5G2X - chains A and C of the 3 polymer chains in the assembly; structure by electron microscopy, 3.80 A resolution.

# Chain A
Molecule: Group II intron
From: Lactococcus lactis
Sequence (704 nucleotides; row label = number of the first residue in the row; note: 1800 numbers in that range are skipped by the numbering (no residue carries them; nothing is unmodelled there)):
     1 GUGCGCCCAGAUAGGGUGUUAAGUCAAGUAGUUUAAGGUACUACUCUGUA
    51 AGAUAACACAGAAAACAGCCAACCUAACCGAAAAGCGAAAGCUGAUACGG
   101 GAACAGAGCACGGUUGGAAAGCGAUGAGUUACCUAAAGACAAUCGGGUAC
   151 GACUGAGUCGCAAUGUUAAUCAGAUAUAAGGUAUAAGUUGUGUUUACUGA
   201 ACGCAAGUUUCUAAUUUCGGUUAUGUGUCGAUAGAGGAAAGUGUCUGAAA
   251 CCUCUAGUACAAAGAAAGGUAAGUUAUGGUUGUGGACUUAUCUGUUAUCA
   301 CCACAUUUGUACAAUCUGUAGGAGAACCUAUGGGAACGAAACGAAAGCGA
   351 UGCCGAGAAUCUGAAUUUACCAAGACUUAACACUAACUGGGGAUACCCUA
   401 AACAAGAAUGCCUA
   420 AAGGAGGAAAAAGGCUAUAGCACUAGAGCUUGAAAAUCUUGCAAGGGUAC
   470 GGAGUACUCGUAGUAGUCUGAGAAGGGUAACGCCCUUUACAUGGCAAAGG
   520 GGUACAGUUAUUGUGUACUAAAAUUAAAAAUUGAUUAGGGAGGAAAACCU
   570 CAA
   579 ACCAACAAUGGCAAUUUUAG
  2388 ACAAUAACAGAGCCGUAUACUCCGAGAGGGGUACGUACGGUUCCCGAAGA
  2438 GGGUGGUGCAAACCAGUCACAGUAAUGUGAACAAGGCGGUACCUCCCUAC
  2488 UUCACCACAUCCAUAAC
Not modelled in the structure: 2493-2504
From the paper describing this entry:
  - catalytic residues: G471

# Chain C
Name: Group II intron-encoded protein ltra
From: Lactococcus lactis SUBSP. cremoris
Notes: EC 2.7.7.49, 3.1.-.-
UniProtKB: P0A3U0 (LTRA_LACLC); residues 1-599 here = UniProt positions 1-599
Chain sequence (599 residues; numbered 1 to 599; the number before each row is that of its first residue):
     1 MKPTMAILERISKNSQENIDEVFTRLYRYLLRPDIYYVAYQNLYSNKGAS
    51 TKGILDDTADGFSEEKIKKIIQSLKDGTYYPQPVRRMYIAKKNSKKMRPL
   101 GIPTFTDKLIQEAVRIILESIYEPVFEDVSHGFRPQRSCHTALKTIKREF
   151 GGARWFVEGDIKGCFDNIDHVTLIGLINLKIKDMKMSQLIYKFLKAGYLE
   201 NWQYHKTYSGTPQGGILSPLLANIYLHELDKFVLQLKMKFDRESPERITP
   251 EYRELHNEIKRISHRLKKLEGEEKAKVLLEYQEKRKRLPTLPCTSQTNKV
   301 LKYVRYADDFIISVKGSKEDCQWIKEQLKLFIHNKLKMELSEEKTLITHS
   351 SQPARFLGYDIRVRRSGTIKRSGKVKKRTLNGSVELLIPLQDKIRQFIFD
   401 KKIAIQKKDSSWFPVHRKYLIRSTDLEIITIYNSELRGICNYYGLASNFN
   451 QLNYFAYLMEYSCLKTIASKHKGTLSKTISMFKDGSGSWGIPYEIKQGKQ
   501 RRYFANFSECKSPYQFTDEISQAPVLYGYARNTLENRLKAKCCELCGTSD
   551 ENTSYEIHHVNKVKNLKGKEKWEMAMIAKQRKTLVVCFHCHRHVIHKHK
Not modelled in the structure: 1-3, 252-301, 364-374, 503-524, 562-580, 593-599
Swiss-Prot annotation at these positions:
  - mutagenesis: Asp308 to Asp309 (Loss of RT function)

# Chain A / chain C interface
Residue-residue contacts - 89 pairs, chain A then chain C:
  C122(A) with Lys499(C), salt bridge to the phosphate
  A152(A) with Arg501(C), salt bridge to the phosphate
  C153(A) with Phe482(C), phosphate contact; Trp489(C), phosphate contact
  U154(A) with Trp489(C), phosphate contact; Gly490(C), hydrogen bond to the phosphate
  U210(A) with Lys407(C), hydrogen bond to the sugar
  C211(A) with Lys407(C), hydrogen bond to the sugar
  U221(A) with Thr379(C), phosphate contact
  U222(A) with Val375(C), phosphate contact; Asn450(C), hydrogen bond to the base
  A223(A) with Tyr454(C), base contact
  U275(A) with Asp409(C), phosphate contact
  U277(A) with Asp409(C), base contact; Ser410(C), base contact
  G278(A) with Ile405(C), phosphate contact; Phe413(C), base contact; Pro414(C), base contact; Val415(C), hydrogen bond to the sugar; His416(C), sugar contact
  G279(A) with His416(C), hydrogen bond to the base; Leu420(C), base contact
  G322(A) with His349(C), salt bridge to the phosphate
  A323(A) with Arg154(C), base contact; Lys318(C), phosphate contact; His349(C), hydrogen bond to the base; Ser350(C), base contact
  G324(A) with Arg247(C), sugar contact; Ile248(C), sugar contact; Ser317(C), phosphate contact
  A325(A) with Arg154(C), salt bridge to the phosphate; Glu251(C), hydrogen bond to the base
  A339(A) with Arg395(C), sugar contact
  A340(A) with Arg395(C), sugar contact; Phe399(C), sugar contact; Gln406(C), hydrogen bond to the sugar
  A341(A) with Arg395(C), phosphate contact; Phe399(C), sugar contact; Gln406(C), sugar contact; Lys407(C), sugar contact
  C342(A) with Lys402(C), salt bridge to the phosphate
  A542(A) with Trp202(C), hydrogen bond to the sugar
  U543(A) with Trp202(C), sugar contact; Tyr204(C), phosphate contact
  U544(A) with Tyr198(C), hydrogen bond to the phosphate; Glu200(C), hydrogen bond to the sugar
  A545(A) with Tyr198(C), phosphate contact
  A547(A) with Tyr79(C), phosphate contact
  A548(A) with Tyr79(C), phosphate contact
  A556(A) with Met184(C), hydrogen bond to the sugar; Tyr191(C), base contact
  G557(A) with Lys185(C), phosphate contact; Met186(C), sugar contact; Ser187(C), hydrogen bond to the sugar; Gln188(C), base contact
  G558(A) with Met186(C), phosphate contact; Gln188(C), sugar contact
  G559(A) with Gln188(C), hydrogen bond to the phosphate
  A560(A) with Ser73(C), phosphate contact; Leu74(C), phosphate contact
  G561(A) with Ala6(C), sugar contact; Ser73(C), hydrogen bond to the phosphate
  G562(A) with Ala6(C), phosphate contact; Arg10(C), salt bridge to the phosphate
  A563(A) with Arg10(C), salt bridge to the phosphate; Lys13(C), hydrogen bond to the base; Asn14(C), base contact; Tyr36(C), hydrogen bond to the phosphate; Tyr40(C), phosphate contact
  A564(A) with Tyr37(C), hydrogen bond to the phosphate
  A565(A) with Lys13(C), phosphate contact; Glu17(C), phosphate contact; Tyr29(C), base contact; Arg32(C), salt bridge to the phosphate
  A566(A) with Glu17(C), phosphate contact; Asn18(C), hydrogen bond to the sugar; Asp20(C), sugar contact
  C567(A) with Asn14(C), hydrogen bond to the base; Glu17(C), phosphate contact; Asn18(C), hydrogen bond to the phosphate
  C580(A) with Gln188(C), base contact
  C581(A) with Gln188(C), base contact
  A582(A) with Tyr79(C), hydrogen bond to the phosphate
  A583(A) with Lys195(C), hydrogen bond to the sugar
  C584(A) with Lys206(C), phosphate contact
  U593(A) with Trp202(C), base contact
  A2491(A) with Ile421(C), sugar contact; Lys472(C), salt bridge to the phosphate
  C2492(A) with Ile421(C), phosphate contact
Also at the interface, not in a pair above, chain A (53 interface residues in all): G121, G220, A276, U280, A546, A592
Also at the interface, not in a pair above, chain C (71 interface residues in all): Ile7, Pro33, Thr78, Pro81, Lys182, Lys192, Gln203, Arg378, Leu380, Lys408, Lys470, Ile491
From the paper, about this interface:
  - interface residues, chain C: Lys407(C), Lys408(C), Asp409(C), Phe413(C)

# In short
53 residues of chain A face 71 of chain C across their interface; the contacts include 24 hydrogen bonds and 9
salt bridges. Among the polar pairs are U222(A)-Asn450(C), G279(A)-His416(C) and A323(A)-His349(C). UniProt
lists 2 mutagenesis sites on chain C. From the paper: the catalytic residue G471(A); interface residues
Lys407(C), Lys408(C) and Asp409(C) among others.
Here chain A is Group II intron (Lactococcus lactis) and chain C is Group II intron-encoded protein ltra
(Lactococcus lactis SUBSP. cremoris). Entry 5G2X (Structure a of Group II Intron Complexed with its Reverse
Transcriptase) was determined by electron microscopy, deposited together with 5G2Y.
